PDB entry 8TYE | electron microscopy, 3.80 A resolution | chains B and c of the 8 polymer chains in the assembly

Chain B:
Name: Glycoprotein GP1
From: Lassa virus (strain Mouse/Sierra Leone/Josiah/1976)
UniProt: P08669 (GLYC_LASSJ); residues 1-259 here = UniProt positions 1-259
Chain sequence (259 residues; numbered 1 to 259; the number before each row is that of its first residue):
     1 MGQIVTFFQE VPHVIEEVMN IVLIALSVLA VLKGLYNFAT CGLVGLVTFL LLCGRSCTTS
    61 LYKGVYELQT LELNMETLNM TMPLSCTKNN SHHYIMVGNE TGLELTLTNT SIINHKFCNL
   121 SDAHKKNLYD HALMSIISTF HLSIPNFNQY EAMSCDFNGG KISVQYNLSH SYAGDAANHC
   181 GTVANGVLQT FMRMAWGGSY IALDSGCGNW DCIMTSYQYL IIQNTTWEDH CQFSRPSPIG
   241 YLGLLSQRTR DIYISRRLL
Disordered / not traced: 1-59, 170-178, 199-206
Cystine bridges: Cys86-Cys231, Cys118-Cys155, Cys180-Cys212
Covalent attachments: N-acetylglucosamine (NAG) linked to Asn79, Asn89, Asn99, Asn109, Asn119, Asn167, Asn224
Differences from the reference sequence: conflict Cys207 (Arg in P08669)
UniProt features mapped onto this chain:
  - binding site (Zn(2+)): Cys57
  - site: Lys33 (Important for GP-C-mediated membrane fusion), Thr58, Thr59 (Cleavage), Leu259 (Cleavage)
  - lipidation: Gly2 (N-myristoyl glycine)
  - glycosylation (N-linked (GlcNAc...) asparagine): Asn79, Asn89, Asn99, Asn109, Asn119, Asn167, Asn224
  - mutagenesis: Gly54 (G54A: No effect on SSP cleavage), Ser56 (S56A: Complete loss of SSP cleavage), Thr58 (T58A: Complete loss of SSP cleavage), Ser60 (S60A: No effect on SSP cleavage)
From the paper describing this entry:
  - post-translational modification sites: Asn79

Chain c:
Name: Glycoprotein GP2
From: Lassa virus (strain Mouse/Sierra Leone/Josiah/1976)
UniProt: chimeric construct of P08669, Q9WXS1: residues 260-424 from P08669 (GLYC_LASSJ) positions 260-424 (same numbers); residues 450-653 from Q9WXS1 positions 2-205 (UniProt number = residue number - 448)
Chain sequence (406 residues; numbered 260 to 665; the number before each row is that of its first residue):
   260 GTFTWTLSDS EGKDTPGGYC LTRWMLIEAE LKCFGNTAVA KCNEKHDEEF CDMLRLFDFN
   320 KQAIQRLKAP AQMSIQLINK AVNALINDQL IMKNHLRDIM CIPYCNYSKY WYLNHTTTGR
   380 TSLPKCWLVS NGSYLNETHF SDDIEQQADN MITEMLQKEY MERQGGSGGS GGSGGSGGSE
   440 KAAKAEEAAR KMEELFKKHK IVAVLRANSV EEAIEKAVAV FAGGVHLIEI TFTVPDADTV
   500 IKALSVLKEK GAIIGAGTVT SVEQCRKAVE SGAEFIVSPH LDEEISQFCK EKGVFYMPGV
   560 MTPTELVKAM KLGHDILKLF PGEVVGPEFV KAMKGPFPNV KFVPTGGVDL DNVCEWFDAG
   620 VLAVGVGDAL VEGDPDEVRE KAKEFVEKIR GCTEGSLEWS HPQFEK
Disordered / not traced: 415-665
Cystine bridges: Cys279-Cys292, Cys301-Cys310, Cys364-Cys385
Covalent attachments: glycan linked to Asn365, Asn373; N-acetylglucosamine (NAG) linked to Asn390, Asn395
Differences from the reference sequence: conflict Pro329 (Glu in P08669), Cys360 (Gly in P08669), Ile473 (Lys25 in Q9WXS1), Val477 (Leu29 in Q9WXS1), Ala481 (Glu33 in Q9WXS1), Ala502 (Glu54 in Q9WXS1), Val505 (Phe57 in Q9WXS1), Asp574 (Thr126 in Q9WXS1), Glu587 (Gln139 in Q9WXS1), Asp608 (Asn160 in Q9WXS1), Asp617 (Lys169 in Q9WXS1), Asp627 (Ser179 in Q9WXS1), Glu631 (Lys183 in Q9WXS1), Asp633 (Thr185 in Q9WXS1), Glu643 (Ala195 in Q9WXS1); linker (425-449); expression tag (654-665)
UniProt features mapped onto this chain:
  - glycosylation (N-linked (GlcNAc...) asparagine): Asn365, Asn373, Asn390, Asn395
From the paper describing this entry:
  - post-translational modification sites: Asn373

Interface between chain B and chain c:
Contacting residue pairs - 18 pairs, chain B then chain c:
  Ser143(B) with Lys339(c)
  Pro145(B) with Lys339(c)
  Asn146(B) with Gln335(c)
  Cys180(B) with Gln331(c)
  Gln189(B) with Gln335(c), hydrogen bond
  Arg193(B) with Lys339(c)
  Cys207(B) with Lys327(c)
  Gly208(B) with Leu326(c); Lys327(c), hydrogen bond (backbone-backbone)
  Asn209(B) with Lys327(c)
  Trp210(B) with Leu326(c), hydrophobic; Lys327(c)
  Asp211(B) with Ser333(c), hydrogen bond
  Gln247(B) with Asn338(c); Lys339(c)
  Arg250(B) with Asn338(c); Val341(c)
  Asp251(B) with Lys339(c), salt bridge
Interface residues without a listed pair, chain B (15 interface residues in all): Asn185
Interface residues without a listed pair, chain c (11 interface residues in all): Pro329, Leu336, Asn342

In short:
Chain B and chain c form an interface of 15 and 11 residues respectively; the contacts include 3 hydrogen
bonds and 1 salt bridge. Polar pairs include Asp251(B)-Lys339(c), Gln189(B)-Gln335(c) and Asp211(B)-Ser333(c).
Covalently linked N-acetylglucosamine: at Asn79(B), Asn89(B), Asn99(B), Asn109(B), Asn119(B) and Asn167(B) and
1 more. From the paper: modification sites Asn79(B) and Asn373(c).
Here chain B is Glycoprotein GP1 and chain c is Glycoprotein GP2, both from Lassa virus (strain Mouse/Sierra
Leone/Josiah/1976). Entry 8TYE (Lassa GPC (strain Josiah) bound to rabbit polyclonal fusion-peptide-targeting
antibody FP-1) was determined by electron microscopy (same publication as 8TYC, 8VCV, 8VE8, 9CJ7, 9CJ8, 9CK7
and 9CK8).
